Entry 2R2T (X-ray diffraction, 2.00 A resolution); this record covers chains B and A of the 3 polymer chains in the assembly.

Chain B:
Molecule: 8-nt DNA strand
Sequence (8 nucleotides; numbered 1 to 8; the number before each row is that of its first residue):
     1 ATTTAGTT

Chain A:
Name: Reverse transcriptase
Organism: Moloney murine leukemia virus
Notes: EC 2.7.7.49
UniProt: P03355 (POL_MLVMO); residues 24-278 here correspond to UniProt positions 144-398 (UniProt number = residue number + 120)
Sequence (255 residues; each row starts with the number of its first residue):
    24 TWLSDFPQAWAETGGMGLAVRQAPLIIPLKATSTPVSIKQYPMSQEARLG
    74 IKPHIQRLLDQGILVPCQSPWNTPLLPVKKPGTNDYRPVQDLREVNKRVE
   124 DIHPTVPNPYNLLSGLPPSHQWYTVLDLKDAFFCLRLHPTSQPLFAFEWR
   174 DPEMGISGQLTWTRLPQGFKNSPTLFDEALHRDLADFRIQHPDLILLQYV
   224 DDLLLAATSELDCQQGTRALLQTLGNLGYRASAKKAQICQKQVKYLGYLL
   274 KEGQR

Interface between chain B and chain A:
Pairs across the interface - 7 pairs, chain B then chain A:
  DA1(B) - Tyr64(A)  sugar contact
  DA1(B) - Leu99(A)  base contact
  DA1(B) - Arg116(A)  base contact
  DT2(B) - Tyr64(A)  sugar contact
  DT2(B) - Arg116(A)  hydrogen bond to the base
  DT3(B) - Arg116(A)  hydrogen bond to the sugar
  DT4(B) - Lys120(A)  salt bridge to the phosphate
Also at the interface, not in a pair above, chain A (5 interface residues in all): Asp114

Overview:
The interface between chain B and chain A involves 4 residues on one side and 5 on the other; the contacts
include 2 hydrogen bonds and 1 salt bridge. Polar contacts include DT2(B)-Arg116(A), DT3(B)-Arg116(A) and
DT4(B)-Lys120(A).
Here chain B is an 8-nt DNA strand and chain A is Reverse transcriptase (Moloney murine leukemia virus). Entry
2R2T (d(ATTTAGTTAACTAAAT) complexed with MMLV RT catalytic fragment) was determined by X-ray diffraction
together with 2R2R, 2R2S and 2R2U from the same study.
